PDB entry 5LM1 | X-ray diffraction, 2.55 A resolution | chains A and B

== Chain A ==
Molecule: Tyrosine-protein phosphatase non-receptor type 23
Source organism: Homo sapiens
Notes: EC 3.1.3.48
UniProt: Q9H3S7 (PTN23_HUMAN); residues 2-353 here correspond to UniProt positions 362-713 (UniProt number = residue number + 360)
Sequence (352 residues; each row starts with the number of its first residue):
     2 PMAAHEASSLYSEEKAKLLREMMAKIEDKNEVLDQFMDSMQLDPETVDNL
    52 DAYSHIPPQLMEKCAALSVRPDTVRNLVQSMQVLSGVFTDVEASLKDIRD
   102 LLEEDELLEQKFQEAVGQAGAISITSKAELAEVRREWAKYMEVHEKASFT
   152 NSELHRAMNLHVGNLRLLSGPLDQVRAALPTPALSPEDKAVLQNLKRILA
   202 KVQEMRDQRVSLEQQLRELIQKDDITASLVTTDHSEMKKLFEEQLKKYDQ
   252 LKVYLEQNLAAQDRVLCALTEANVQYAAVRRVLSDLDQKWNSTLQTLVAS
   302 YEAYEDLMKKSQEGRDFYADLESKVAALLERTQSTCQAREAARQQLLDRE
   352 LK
Not modelled in the structure: 2-4, 44-47, 119-122, 352-353
What the authors report for this chain:
  - conformationally variable residues (side-chain flip): E154, D307, K311

== Chain B ==
Molecule: Ubap-1
Sequence (20 residues; numbered 261 to 280; the number before each row is that of its first residue):
   261 SNIKSLSFPKLDSDDSNQKT
Not modelled in the structure: 261, 272-280
What the authors report for this chain:
  - mutagenesis - P269A, L271A: unchanged binding to Tyrosine-protein phosphatase non-receptor type 23 (chain A)

== Interface between chain A and chain B ==
Residue-residue contacts (23; chain A residue first):
  V144(A) - P269(B)  hydrophobic
  A148(A) - P269(B)
  T151(A) - L266(B)
  T151(A) - S267(B)
  T151(A) - F268(B)
  E154(A) - L266(B)
  L155(A) - L266(B)
  A158(A) - I263(B)  hydrophobic
  A304(A) - I263(B)
  D307(A) - I263(B)
  D307(A) - K264(B)
  K311(A) - I263(B)  hydrogen bond (side chain-backbone)
  K311(A) - K264(B)  hydrogen bond (side chain-backbone)
  K311(A) - S265(B)
  K311(A) - L266(B)  hydrogen bond (side chain-backbone)
  K311(A) - F268(B)
  G315(A) - F268(B)
  F318(A) - F268(B)  hydrophobic
  F318(A) - P269(B)
  F318(A) - L271(B)  hydrophobic
  Y319(A) - F268(B)  hydrophobic
  D321(A) - L271(B)
  L322(A) - L271(B)  hydrophobic
Other interface residues (no listed pair), chain A (18 interface residues in all): K147, N152, L308, E314
The authors on this interface:
  - residue pairs: V144(A)-L271(B), A148(A)-F268(B), T151(A)-F268(B), K311(A)-I263(B) (hydrogen bond), K311(A)-K264(B) (hydrogen bond), K311(A)-L266(B) (hydrogen bond), G315(A)-F268(B), F318(A)-F268(B) (pi stacking), Y319(A)-F268(B) (pi stacking), L322(A)-L271(B), P269(B)-F318(A)
  - interface residues, chain A: T151(A), L155(A), A158(A), A304(A), L308(A)
  - hot spots on chain A (mutagenesis) - F318D: abolished binding to Ubap-1 (chain B)
  - interface residues, chain B: I263(B), L266(B)
  - hot spots on chain B (mutagenesis) - F268S: abolished binding to Tyrosine-protein phosphatase non-receptor type 23 (chain A)

== Overview ==
18 residues of chain A face 8 of chain B across their interface, with 3 hydrogen bonds. Among the polar pairs
are K311(A)-I263(B), K311(A)-K264(B) and K311(A)-L266(B). The paper describes contacts between V144(A) and
L271(B), A148(A) and F268(B) and T151(A) and F268(B) among others; hydrogen bonds between K311(A) and I263(B),
K311(A) and K264(B) and K311(A) and L266(B); pi stacking between F318(A) and F268(B) and Y319(A) and F268(B).
From the paper: F318D of chain A abolishes binding to Ubap-1 (chain B); interface residues T151(A), L155(A)
and I263(B) among others; 4 substitutions were tested in all.
Here chain A is Tyrosine-protein phosphatase non-receptor type 23 (Homo sapiens) and chain B is Ubap-1. Entry
5LM1 (Crystal Structure of HD-PTP phosphatase in complex with UBAP1) was determined by X-ray diffraction (same
publication as 5LM2).
